4QUL - chains A and C of the 4 polymer chains in the assembly; structure by X-ray diffraction, 1.90 A resolution.

Chain A (and C):
Name: Caspase-3
Source organism: Homo sapiens
Notes: EC 3.4.22.56; chain C of this document is another copy of the same molecule, construct and numbering; everything in this record applies to it too
UniProt: P42574 (CASP3_HUMAN); numbering as in UniProt (aligned over 1-277)
Sequence (278 residues; row label = number of the first residue in the row):
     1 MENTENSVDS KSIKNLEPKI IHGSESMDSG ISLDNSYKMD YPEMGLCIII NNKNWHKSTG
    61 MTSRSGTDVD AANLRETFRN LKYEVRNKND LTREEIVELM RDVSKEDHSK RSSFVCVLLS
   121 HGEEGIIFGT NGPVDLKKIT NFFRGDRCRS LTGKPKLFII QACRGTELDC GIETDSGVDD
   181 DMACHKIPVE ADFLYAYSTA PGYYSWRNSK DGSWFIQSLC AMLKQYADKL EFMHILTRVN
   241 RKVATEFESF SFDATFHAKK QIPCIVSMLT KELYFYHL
Unresolved in the structure: 1-33, 56-58, 174-184, 278 (chain C: 1-28, 30-33, 174-184)
Differences from the reference sequence: engineered mutation W55 (Phe in P42574); expression tag (278)
Curated features (UniProtKB/Swiss-Prot):
  - active site: H121, C163
  - modified residue: M1 (N-acetylmethionine), K11 (N6-acetyllysine), S26 (Phosphoserine), C163 (S-nitrosocysteine), R207 (Microbial infection: ADP-riboxanated arginine)
  - mutagenesis: D9 (D9A: In P3-D3A mutant; abolished cleavage and activation, leading to prevent thiol protease activity; when associated with A-28 and A-175), D28 (D28A: In P3-D3A mutant; abolished cleavage and activation, leading to prevent thiol protease activity; when associated with A-9 and A-175), D175 (D175A: In P3-D3A mutant; abolished cleavage and activation, leading to prevent thiol protease activity; when associated with A-9 and A-28), R207 (R207A: Abolished ADP-riboxanation by C.violaceum CopC)
Reported in the primary citation:
  - mutagenesis - F55W (500-fold), T140M: decreased catalytic activity
  - contacts within the chain: W55-G129 (hydrogen bond)
  - conformationally variable residues (order/disorder transition): H56 to T62
  - catalytic residues: H121 (citing earlier work)
  - contacts within the chain: T62-H121 (backbone contact) (from molecular simulation)
  - mutagenesis - Y195A: unchanged catalytic activity
  - mutagenesis - V266H: abolished catalytic activity (citing earlier work)

Interface between chain A and chain C:
Residue-residue contacts (97):
  N35(A) with R238(C), hydrogen bond
  G145(A) with I172(C)
  D146(A) with I172(C)
  R149(A) with I172(C)
  D169(A) with P188(C); V189(C), hydrogen bond (side chain-backbone); E190(C), hydrogen bond (side chain-backbone)
  C170(A) with K186(C), hydrogen bond (backbone-side chain)
  G171(A) with I187(C); V189(C)
  I172(A) with G145(C); D146(C); R149(C); K186(C); I187(C), hydrogen bond (backbone-backbone)
  E173(A) with H185(C)
  H185(A) with E173(C)
  K186(A) with C170(C), hydrogen bond (side chain-backbone); I172(C); A244(C); E248(C); A258(C), hydrogen bond (side chain-backbone); K260(C), hydrogen bond (backbone-side chain)
  I187(A) with G171(C); I172(C), hydrogen bond (backbone-backbone); A244(C); T245(C)
  P188(A) with D169(C); A244(C); K260(C); Q261(C); I262(C), hydrophobic
  V189(A) with D169(C), hydrogen bond (backbone-side chain); G171(C)
  E190(A) with D169(C), hydrogen bond (backbone-side chain); Y203(C), hydrogen bond; I262(C)
  A191(A) with I262(C), hydrophobic
  A200(A) with M268(C), hydrophobic
  P201(A) with M268(C)
  Y203(A) with E190(C), hydrogen bond
  E231(A) with H234(C), salt bridge
  M233(A) with M233(C), hydrophobic
  H234(A) with E231(C), salt bridge; H234(C); E272(C), salt bridge
  T237(A) with L269(C); T270(C); K271(C)
  R238(A) with N35(C)
  N240(A) with S267(C), hydrogen bond (side chain-backbone); M268(C); L269(C), hydrogen bond (side chain-backbone)
  R241(A) with D34(C), salt bridge; N35(C); T270(C); K271(C)
  A244(A) with K186(C); I187(C), hydrophobic; P188(C); T270(C)
  T245(A) with I187(C)
  E248(A) with K186(C)
  A258(A) with K186(C), hydrogen bond (backbone-side chain)
  K260(A) with K186(C), hydrogen bond (side chain-backbone); I187(C); P188(C)
  Q261(A) with P188(C)
  I262(A) with P188(C), hydrophobic; E190(C); A191(C), hydrophobic; M268(C); T270(C)
  P263(A) with M268(C)
  C264(A) with V266(C), hydrophobic; S267(C); M268(C), hydrophobic
  I265(A) with I265(C); V266(C); S267(C), hydrogen bond (backbone-backbone)
  V266(A) with C264(C), hydrophobic; I265(C)
  S267(A) with N240(C), hydrogen bond (backbone-side chain); C264(C); I265(C), hydrogen bond (backbone-backbone)
  M268(A) with A200(C), hydrophobic; N240(C); I262(C), hydrophobic; P263(C)
  L269(A) with T237(C); N240(C), hydrogen bond (backbone-side chain)
  T270(A) with T237(C); R241(C), hydrogen bond; I262(C)
  K271(A) with T237(C); R241(C)
  E272(A) with H234(C), salt bridge
Also at the interface, not in a pair above, chain A (47 interface residues in all): D34, K137, T152, Y274
Also at the interface, not in a pair above, chain C (47 interface residues in all): R144, T152, P201, Y274

Summary:
The chain A/chain C interface involves 47 residues from each chain; the contacts include 22 hydrogen bonds and
5 salt bridges. Among the polar pairs are E231(A)-H234(C), H234(A)-E272(C) and R241(A)-D34(C). The paper
reports the catalytic residue H121(A); F55W and T140M of chain A reduce catalytic activity; 4 substitutions
were tested in all.
Chain A and chain C are both Caspase-3 (Homo sapiens); the structure, Caspase-3 F55W, was determined by X-ray
diffraction together with 4QTX, 4QTY, 4QU0, 4QU5, 4QU8, 4QU9 and 8 further entries from the same study.
